1XY3 - chains B and C of the 4 polymer chains in the assembly; structure by X-ray diffraction, 3.20 A resolution.

[Chain B (and C)]
Protein: Uricase
From: Aspergillus flavus
Notes: EC 1.7.3.3; chain C of this document is another copy of the same molecule, construct and numbering; everything in this record applies to it too
Reference sequence: Q00511 (URIC_ASPFL); numbering as in UniProt (aligned over 1-301)
Chain sequence (301 residues; numbered 1 to 301; the number before each row is that of its first residue):
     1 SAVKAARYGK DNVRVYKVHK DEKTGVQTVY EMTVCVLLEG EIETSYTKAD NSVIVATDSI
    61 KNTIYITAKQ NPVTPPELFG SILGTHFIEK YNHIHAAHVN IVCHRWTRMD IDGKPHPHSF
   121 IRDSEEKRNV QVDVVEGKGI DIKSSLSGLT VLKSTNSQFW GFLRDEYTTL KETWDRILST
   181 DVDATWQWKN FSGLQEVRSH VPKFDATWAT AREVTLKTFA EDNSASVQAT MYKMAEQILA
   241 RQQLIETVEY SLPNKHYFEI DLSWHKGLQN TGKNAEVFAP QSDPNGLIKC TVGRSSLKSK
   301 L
Disordered / not traced: 296-301 (chain C: 300-301)
Modified positions: S1 (n-acetyl-serine; SAC)
Differences from the reference sequence: modified residue (1)
Residues lining bound ligands:
  - guanine (GUN), molecule 1: Y8, I54, A56, T57, D58
  - guanine (GUN), molecule 2: F159, L170, R176, S226, V227, Q228, N254

[Chain B / chain C interface]
Contacting residue pairs - 12 pairs, chain B then chain C:
  E166(B) with W264(C); H265(C), hydrogen bond (backbone-side chain)
  Y167(B) with W264(C); H265(C)
  T169(B) with W264(C)
  W264(B) with E166(C); Y167(C); T169(C)
  H265(B) with E166(C), hydrogen bond (side chain-backbone); Y167(C)
  S282(B) with D283(C), hydrogen bond
  D283(B) with S282(C), hydrogen bond
Also at the interface, not in a pair above, chain B (9 interface residues in all): T168, K266
Also at the interface, not in a pair above, chain C (8 interface residues in all): T168

[In short]
Chain B and chain C form an interface of 9 and 8 residues respectively, with 4 hydrogen bonds. Polar contacts
include E166(B)-H265(C) and S282(B)-D283(C). Bound to chain B: guanine.
Chain B and chain C are both Uricase (Aspergillus flavus); the structure, Urate oxidase from aspergillus
flavus complexed with guanine, was determined by X-ray diffraction together with 1WRR, 1WS2, 1WS3, 1XT4 and
1XXJ from the same study.
